PDB entry 5E17 | X-ray diffraction, 3.20 A resolution | chains A and C of the 9 polymer chains in the assembly

# Chain A
Molecule: DNA-directed RNA polymerase subunit alpha
Organism: Thermus thermophilus
Notes: EC 2.7.7.6
UniProtKB: Q9Z9H6 (RPOA_THETH); numbering as in UniProt (aligned over 1-315)
Sequence (315 residues; each row starts with the number of its first residue):
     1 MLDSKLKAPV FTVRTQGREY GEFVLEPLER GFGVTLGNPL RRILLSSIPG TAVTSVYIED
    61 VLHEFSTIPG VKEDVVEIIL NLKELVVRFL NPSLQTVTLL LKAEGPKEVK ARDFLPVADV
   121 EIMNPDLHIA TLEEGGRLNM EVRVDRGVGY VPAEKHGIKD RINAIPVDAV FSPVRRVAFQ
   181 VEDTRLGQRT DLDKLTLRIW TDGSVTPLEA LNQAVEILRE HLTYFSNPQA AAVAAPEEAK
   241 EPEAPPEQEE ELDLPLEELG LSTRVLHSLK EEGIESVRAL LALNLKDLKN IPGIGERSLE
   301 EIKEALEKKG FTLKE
Disordered / not traced: 1-3, 235-315

# Chain C
Molecule: DNA-directed RNA polymerase subunit beta
Organism: Thermus thermophilus (strain HB8 / ATCC 27634 / DSM 579)
Notes: EC 2.7.7.6
UniProtKB: Q8RQE9 (RPOB_THET8); residue numbers follow UniProt; this construct covers 1-1119
Sequence (1119 residues; each row starts with the number of its first residue):
     1 MEIKRFGRIR EVIPLPPLTE IQVESYRRAL QADVPPEKRE NVGIQAAFRE TFPIEEEDKG
    61 KGGLVLDFLE YRLGEPPFPQ DECREKDLTY QAPLYARLQL IHKDTGLIKE DEVFLGHIPL
   121 MTEDGSFIIN GADRVIVSQI HRSPGVYFTP DPARPGRYIA SIIPLPKRGP WIDLEVEPNG
   181 VVSMKVNKRK FPLVLLLRVL GYDQETLARE LGAYGELVQG LMDESVFAMR PEEALIRLFT
   241 LLRPGDPPKR DKAVAYVYGL IADPRRYDLG EAGRYKAEEK LGIRLSGRTL ARFEDGEFKD
   301 EVFLPTLRYL FALTAGVPGH EVDDIDHLGN RRIRTVGELM TDQFRVGLAR LARGVRERML
   361 MGSEDSLTPA KLVNSRPLEA AIREFFSRSQ LSQFKDETNP LSSLRHKRRI SALGPGGLTR
   421 ERAGFDVRDV HRTHYGRICP VETPEGANIG LITSLAAYAR VDELGFIRTP YRRVVGGVVT
   481 DEVVYMTATE EDRYTIAQAN TPLEGNRIAA ERVVARRKGE PVIVSPEEVE FMDVSPKQVF
   541 SVNTNLIPFL EHDDANRALM GSNMQTQAVP LIRAQAPVVM TGLEERVVRD SLAALYAEED
   601 GEVAKVDGNR IVVRYEDGRL VEYPLRRFYR SNQGTALDQR PRVVVGQRVR KGDLLADGPA
   661 SENGFLALGQ NVLVAIMPFD GYNFEDAIVI SEELLKRDFY TSIHIERYEI EARDTKLGPE
   721 RITRDIPHLS EAALRDLDEE GVVRIGAEVK PGDILVGRTS FKGESEPTPE ERLLRSIFGE
   781 KARDVKDTSL RVPPGEGGIV VRTVRLRRGD PGVELKPGVR EVVRVYVAQK RKLQVGDKLA
   841 NRHGNKGVVA KILPVEDMPH LPDGTPVDVI LNPLGVPSRM NLGQILETHL GLAGYFLGQR
   901 YISPIFDGAK EPEIKELLAQ AFEVYFGKRK GEGFGVDKRE VEVLRRAEKL GLVTPGKTPE
   961 EQLKELFLQG KVVLYDGRTG EPIEGPIVVG QMFIMKLYHM VEDKMHARST GPYSLITQQP
  1021 LGGKAQFGGQ RFGEMEVWAL EAYGAAHTLQ EMLTLKSDDI EGRNAAYEAI IKGEDVPEPS
  1081 VPESFRVLVK ELQALALDVQ TLDEKDNPVD IFEGLASKR
Disordered / not traced: 57-62, 1119

# Chain A / chain C interface
Residue-residue contacts (77):
  Glu22(A) - Phe934(C)
  Val34(A) - Thr979(C)
  Val34(A) - Gly980(C)
  Asn38(A) - Gly977(C)  hydrogen bond (side chain-backbone)
  Asn38(A) - Arg978(C)  hydrogen bond (side chain-backbone)
  Asn38(A) - Thr979(C)  hydrogen bond (side chain-backbone)
  Asn38(A) - Gly980(C)  hydrogen bond (side chain-backbone)
  Arg41(A) - His860(C)  hydrogen bond
  Arg41(A) - Gly864(C)
  Arg42(A) - Glu856(C)  hydrogen bond (side chain-backbone)
  Arg42(A) - Asp857(C)  salt bridge
  Arg42(A) - Gly977(C)  hydrogen bond (side chain-backbone)
  Arg42(A) - Arg978(C)
  Ser46(A) - Glu856(C)
  Leu62(A) - Ile745(C)  hydrophobic
  Leu62(A) - Gly746(C)
  His63(A) - Ile745(C)
  His63(A) - Ile799(C)
  His63(A) - Val800(C)
  His63(A) - Val801(C)
  Glu64(A) - Lys830(C)  salt bridge
  Phe65(A) - Phe628(C)
  Phe65(A) - Ile703(C)  hydrophobic
  Phe65(A) - Ala828(C)
  Thr67(A) - Asn609(C)  hydrogen bond
  Ile68(A) - Asp607(C)
  Pro69(A) - Asp607(C)
  Gly70(A) - Asp607(C)  hydrogen bond (backbone-side chain)
  Val71(A) - Asp607(C)  hydrogen bond (backbone-side chain)
  Val71(A) - Gly608(C)  hydrogen bond (backbone-backbone)
  Lys72(A) - Val606(C)
  Lys72(A) - Gly608(C)
  Lys72(A) - Pro641(C)
  Lys72(A) - Arg642(C)
  Lys72(A) - Val643(C)  hydrogen bond (side chain-backbone)
  Lys72(A) - Val644(C)
  Asp74(A) - Arg627(C)  salt bridge
  Asp74(A) - Arg640(C)
  Lys83(A) - Lys696(C)  hydrogen bond (side chain-backbone)
  Lys83(A) - Asp698(C)  salt bridge
  Glu133(A) - Lys605(C)
  Glu133(A) - Val606(C)  hydrogen bond (side chain-backbone)
  Glu133(A) - Arg610(C)  salt bridge
  Tyr150(A) - Leu695(C)  hydrogen bond (side chain-backbone)
  Tyr150(A) - Lys696(C)
  Tyr150(A) - Lys832(C)  hydrogen bond
  Glu154(A) - Lys832(C)  salt bridge
  Ile162(A) - Arg744(C)
  Asn163(A) - Arg744(C)
  Asp168(A) - Asp698(C)
  Asp168(A) - Lys832(C)  salt bridge
  Arg176(A) - Asp863(C)  hydrogen bond (side chain-backbone)
  Arg176(A) - Gly864(C)
  Arg176(A) - Thr865(C)
  Val177(A) - Gly864(C)
  Ala178(A) - Pro862(C)
  Ala178(A) - Asp863(C)
  Ala178(A) - Gly864(C)
  Phe179(A) - Arg939(C)  hydrogen bond (backbone-side chain)
  Gln180(A) - Arg929(C)
  Gln180(A) - Phe934(C)
  Gln180(A) - Gly935(C)  hydrogen bond (side chain-backbone)
  Gln180(A) - Asp937(C)
  Val181(A) - Asp937(C)  hydrogen bond (backbone-side chain)
  Val181(A) - Lys938(C)  hydrogen bond (backbone-backbone)
  Val181(A) - Arg939(C)
  Glu182(A) - Phe934(C)
  Glu182(A) - Gly935(C)  hydrogen bond (side chain-backbone)
  Glu182(A) - Val936(C)
  Glu182(A) - Lys938(C)
  Asp183(A) - Lys938(C)  salt bridge
  Asp191(A) - Lys938(C)  salt bridge
  Leu192(A) - Lys938(C)  hydrogen bond (backbone-side chain)
  Asp193(A) - Lys938(C)  salt bridge
  Thr196(A) - Phe934(C)
  Arg198(A) - Glu932(C)  salt bridge
  Arg198(A) - Phe934(C)
Other interface residues (no listed pair), chain A (43 interface residues in all): Leu45, Ser66, Leu80, Pro152, Val170, Trp200
Other interface residues (no listed pair), chain C (54 interface residues in all): Arg573, Ala604, Val645, Glu692, Arg697, Gln829, Val855, Asp976, Glu981

# Overview
43 residues of chain A and 54 residues of chain C are in contact; the contacts include 23 hydrogen bonds and
11 salt bridges. Polar contacts include Arg42(A)-Asp857(C), Glu64(A)-Lys830(C) and Asp74(A)-Arg627(C).
Here chain A is DNA-directed RNA polymerase subunit alpha (Thermus thermophilus) and chain C is DNA-directed
RNA polymerase subunit beta (Thermus thermophilus (strain HB8 / ATCC 27634 / DSM 579)). Entry 5E17 (T.
thermophilus transcription initiation complex having a RRR discriminator sequence and a nontemplate-strand
length corresponding to ...) was determined by X-ray diffraction together with 5E18 from the same study.
